7VII - chains A and F of the 14 polymer chains in the assembly; structure by electron microscopy, 5.60 A resolution (low resolution: residue-level contacts below are approximate; hydrogen-bond / salt-bridge calls are withheld).

# Chain A (and F)
Name: Major capsid protein
Organism: Escherichia phage lambda
Notes: chain F of this document is another copy of the same molecule, construct and numbering; everything in this record applies to it too
UniProt: P03713 (CAPSD_LAMBD); residue numbers follow UniProt; this construct covers 1-341
Amino-acid sequence (341 residues; row label = number of the first residue in the row):
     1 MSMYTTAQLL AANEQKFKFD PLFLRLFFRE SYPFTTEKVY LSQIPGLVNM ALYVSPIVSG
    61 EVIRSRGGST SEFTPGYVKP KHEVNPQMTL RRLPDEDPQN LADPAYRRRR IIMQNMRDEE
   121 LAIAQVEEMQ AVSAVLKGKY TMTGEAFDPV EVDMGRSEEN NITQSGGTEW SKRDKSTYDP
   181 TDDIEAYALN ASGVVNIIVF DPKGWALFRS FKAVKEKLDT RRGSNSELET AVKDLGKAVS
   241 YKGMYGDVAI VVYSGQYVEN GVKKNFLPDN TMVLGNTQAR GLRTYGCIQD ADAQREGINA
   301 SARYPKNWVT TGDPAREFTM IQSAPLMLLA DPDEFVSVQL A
Disordered / not traced: 1-2

# Interface between chain A and chain F
Contacting residue pairs (136; chain A residue first):
  Thr-5(A) with Lys-38(F)
  Thr-6(A) with Thr-36(F); Glu-37(F); Lys-38(F)
  Ala-7(A) with Thr-36(F); Lys-38(F); Tyr-40(F)
  Gln-8(A) with Thr-36(F); Lys-38(F); Val-39(F); Tyr-40(F)
  Leu-9(A) with Tyr-40(F); Leu-41(F); Ser-42(F)
  Leu-10(A) with Tyr-32(F); Val-39(F); Tyr-40(F); Leu-41(F); Leu-282(F)
  Ala-11(A) with Ser-42(F)
  Ala-12(A) with Ser-42(F); Gln-43(F)
  Asn-13(A) with Ser-42(F); Gln-43(F); Ile-44(F); Ala-330(F); Asp-331(F)
  Glu-14(A) with Ile-44(F); Gly-46(F)
  Gln-15(A) with Gln-43(F); Ile-44(F); Pro-45(F); Gly-46(F)
  Phe-17(A) with Gly-46(F); Leu-47(F); Val-48(F)
  Tyr-77(A) with Val-54(F); Pro-56(F)
  Val-78(A) with Ala-51(F)
  Lys-79(A) with Val-54(F); Ser-55(F); Pro-56(F); Ser-59(F); Gly-60(F)
  Lys-81(A) with Gly-60(F); Glu-61(F); Val-62(F); Ile-63(F)
  His-82(A) with Val-62(F); Ile-63(F)
  Glu-83(A) with Val-62(F)
  Pro-94(A) with Ser-42(F); Gly-68(F); Ser-69(F)
  Gln-114(A) with Ser-65(F); Arg-66(F)
  Asn-115(A) with Ser-65(F)
  Asp-118(A) with Val-48(F); Arg-66(F)
  Leu-121(A) with Val-48(F)
  Ala-122(A) with Val-48(F); Met-50(F); Ala-51(F)
  Gln-125(A) with Asn-49(F); Met-50(F)
  Val-126(A) with Met-50(F); Ala-51(F)
  Tyr-140(A) with Tyr-53(F)
  Thr-141(A) with Tyr-53(F)
  Met-142(A) with Tyr-53(F)
  Thr-143(A) with Tyr-53(F)
  Gly-144(A) with Tyr-53(F)
  Glu-145(A) with Val-54(F)
  Ala-146(A) with Val-54(F); Ser-55(F); Val-58(F)
  Phe-147(A) with Tyr-53(F); Ser-55(F)
  Ala-206(A) with Asp-182(F)
  Arg-209(A) with Asp-179(F); Thr-181(F); Asp-182(F); Lys-217(F)
  Ser-210(A) with Asp-182(F)
  Lys-217(A) with Arg-222(F)
  Leu-218(A) with Thr-220(F); Arg-222(F); Gly-223(F)
  Asp-219(A) with Asp-219(F); Thr-220(F); Arg-222(F)
  Thr-220(A) with Arg-222(F)
  Arg-221(A) with Arg-221(F); Arg-222(F)
  Ser-224(A) with Arg-222(F)
  Ser-226(A) with Arg-222(F)
  Glu-227(A) with Arg-222(F)
  Leu-228(A) with Gly-223(F)
  Glu-229(A) with Gly-223(F); Ser-224(F); Asn-225(F); Ser-226(F)
  Thr-230(A) with Lys-217(F); Ser-224(F)
  Ala-231(A) with Thr-181(F); Lys-217(F); Ser-226(F); Tyr-245(F); Gly-246(F)
  Val-232(A) with Thr-181(F); Glu-185(F)
  Lys-233(A) with Asp-247(F)
  Asp-234(A) with Glu-185(F); Val-194(F)
  Leu-235(A) with Glu-185(F); Ala-188(F); Val-194(F); Val-195(F)
  Gly-236(A) with Glu-185(F); Ala-188(F); Leu-189(F); Gly-193(F); Val-194(F)
  Lys-237(A) with Val-194(F)
  Tyr-257(A) with Met-50(F)
  Val-258(A) with Leu-47(F); Val-48(F); Asn-49(F); Met-50(F)
  Glu-259(A) with Val-48(F); Asn-49(F); Met-50(F)
  Asn-260(A) with Leu-47(F); Asn-49(F)
  Gly-261(A) with Leu-47(F)
  Gln-289(A) with Pro-56(F)
Also at the interface, not in a pair above, chain A (71 interface residues in all): Lys-18, Pro-80, Asp-95, Gln-99, Arg-117, Ile-123, Gly-223, Asn-225, Phe-318, Met-320
Also at the interface, not in a pair above, chain F (59 interface residues in all): Gly-67, Ala-191, Leu-274, Pro-332

# Summary
The interface between chain A and chain F involves 71 residues on one side and 59 on the other.
Both chains are Major capsid protein (Escherichia phage lambda). Entry 7VII (cryoEM structure of bacteriophage
lambda capsid at 5.6 Angstrom) was determined by electron microscopy, deposited together with 7VI9, 7VIA and
7VIK.
